Entry 8DEE (electron microscopy, 3.40 A resolution); this record covers chains B and G of the 12 polymer chains in the assembly.

[Chain B (and G)]
Name: Spike glycoprotein E2
Organism: Western equine encephalitis virus
Notes: chain G of this document is another copy of the same molecule, construct and numbering; everything in this record applies to it too
UniProt: P13897 (POLS_WEEV); residues 4-421 here correspond to UniProt positions 320-737 (UniProt number = residue number + 316)
Sequence (418 residues; numbered 4 to 421; the number before each row is that of its first residue):
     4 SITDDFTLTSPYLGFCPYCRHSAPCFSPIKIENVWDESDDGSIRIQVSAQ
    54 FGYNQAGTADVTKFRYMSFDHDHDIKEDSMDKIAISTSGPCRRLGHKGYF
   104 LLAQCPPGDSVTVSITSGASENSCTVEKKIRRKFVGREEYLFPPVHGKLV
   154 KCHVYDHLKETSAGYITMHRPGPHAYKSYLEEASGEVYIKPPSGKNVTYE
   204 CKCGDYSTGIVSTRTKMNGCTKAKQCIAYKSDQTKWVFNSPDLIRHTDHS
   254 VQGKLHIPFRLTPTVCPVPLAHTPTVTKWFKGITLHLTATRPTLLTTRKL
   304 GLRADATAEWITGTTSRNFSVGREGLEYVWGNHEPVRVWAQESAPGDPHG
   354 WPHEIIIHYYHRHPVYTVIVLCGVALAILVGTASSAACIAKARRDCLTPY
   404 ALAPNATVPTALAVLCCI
Disordered / not traced: 4-13
Swiss-Prot annotation at these positions:
  - region: Lys394 to Asp398 (Interaction with the capsid protein), Thr401 to Ile421 (Transient transmembrane before p62-6K protein processing)
  - lipidation (S-palmitoyl cysteine): Cys399, Cys419, Cys420
  - glycosylation (N-linked (GlcNAc...) asparagine): Asn199, Asn321
Cystine bridges: Cys19-Cys127, Cys22-Cys28, Cys94-Cys108, Cys155-Cys269, Cys204-Cys229, Cys206-Cys223

[Chain B / chain G interface]
Residue-residue contacts (13; chain B residue first):
  Phe18(B) - Val148(G)  hydrophobic
  Pro20(B) - Val148(G)  hydrophobic
  Tyr21(B) - Phe145(G)  hydrophobic
  Arg23(B) - Arg95(G)
  His24(B) - Arg95(G)  hydrogen bond (backbone-side chain)
  Ser25(B) - Arg95(G)  hydrogen bond
  Ser25(B) - Gln107(G)
  Pro27(B) - Val148(G)  hydrophobic
  Asp112(B) - Leu144(G)
  Ser113(B) - Phe145(G)
  Thr128(B) - Phe145(G)
  Glu130(B) - Phe145(G)
  Glu130(B) - Arg294(G)  salt bridge
Interface residues without a listed pair, chain B (12 interface residues in all): Val129
Interface residues without a listed pair, chain G (7 interface residues in all): Arg135

[Overview]
The interface between chain B and chain G involves 12 residues on one side and 7 on the other; the contacts
include 2 hydrogen bonds and 1 salt bridge. Polar pairs include Glu130(B)-Arg294(G), His24(B)-Arg95(G) and
Ser25(B)-Arg95(G).
Chain B and chain G are both Spike glycoprotein E2 (Western equine encephalitis virus); the structure,
Asymmetric Unit of Western Equine Encephalitis Virus, was determined by electron microscopy together with
8DEF, 8DEQ, 8DUL, 8DUN, 8DWO, 8EEU and 8EEV from the same study.
